PDB entry 5EK6 | X-ray diffraction, 2.66 A resolution | chains B and C of the 4 polymer chains in the assembly

[Chain B (and C)]
Name: Aldehyde dehydrogenase
From: Pyrobaculum sp. 1860
Notes: chain C of this document is another copy of the same molecule, construct and numbering; everything in this record applies to it too
UniProt: G7VCG0 (G7VCG0_9CREN); residues 1-491 here = UniProt positions 1-491
Sequence (491 residues; row label = number of the first residue in the row):
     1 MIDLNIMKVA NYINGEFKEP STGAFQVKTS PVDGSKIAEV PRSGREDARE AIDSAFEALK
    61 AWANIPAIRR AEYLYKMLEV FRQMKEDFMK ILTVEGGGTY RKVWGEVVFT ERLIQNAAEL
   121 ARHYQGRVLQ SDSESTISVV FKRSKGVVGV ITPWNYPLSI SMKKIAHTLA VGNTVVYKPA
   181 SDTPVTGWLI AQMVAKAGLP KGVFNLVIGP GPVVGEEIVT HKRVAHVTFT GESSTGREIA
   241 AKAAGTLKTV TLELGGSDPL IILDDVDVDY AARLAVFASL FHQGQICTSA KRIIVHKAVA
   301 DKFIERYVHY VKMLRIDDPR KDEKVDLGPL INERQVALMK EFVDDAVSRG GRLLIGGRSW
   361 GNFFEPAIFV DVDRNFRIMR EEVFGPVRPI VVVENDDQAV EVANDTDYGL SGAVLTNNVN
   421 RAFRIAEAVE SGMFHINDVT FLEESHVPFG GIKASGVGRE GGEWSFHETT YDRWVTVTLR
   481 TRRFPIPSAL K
Unresolved in the structure: 1-6, 491 (chain C: 1-6)
Residues lining bound ligands:
  - 2-methylpropanal (5OZ): I160, K163, K164, T230, E253, E443, F449, E460
  - NADP (NAP; NADP nicotinamide-adenine-dinucleotide phosphate): I151, T152, P153, W154, N155, I160, K178, P179, A180, S181, G209, P210, G211, P212, G215, E216, V219, F229, T230, G231, E232, T235, E238, I239, E253, L254, G255, G256, C287, E382, F384, L410, F449
Reported in the primary citation:
  - binding site for 2-methylpropanal: I160, K163, K164, T230, E443, F449, E460
  - catalytic residues: E253, C287 (citing earlier work)

[How chain B and chain C interact]
Contacting residue pairs - 46 pairs, chain B then chain C:
  P66(B) - S131(C)
  P66(B) - S133(C)
  P66(B) - E134(C)
  A67(B) - Q130(C)
  I68(B) - D132(C)
  R122(B) - Q130(C)
  R122(B) - D132(C)  salt bridge
  Y124(B) - Q130(C)
  Q125(B) - R127(C)  hydrogen bond
  Q125(B) - V128(C)
  Q125(B) - L129(C)
  G126(B) - R127(C)
  G126(B) - V128(C)  hydrogen bond (backbone-backbone)
  R127(B) - Q125(C)  hydrogen bond
  R127(B) - G126(C)
  R127(B) - R127(C)
  R127(B) - V128(C)
  V128(B) - Q125(C)
  V128(B) - G126(C)  hydrogen bond (backbone-backbone)
  V128(B) - R127(C)
  V128(B) - V140(C)
  V128(B) - F141(C)  hydrophobic
  L129(B) - Q125(C)
  Q130(B) - A67(C)
  Q130(B) - A121(C)
  Q130(B) - R122(C)
  Q130(B) - Y124(C)
  S131(B) - P66(C)
  D132(B) - I68(C)
  D132(B) - R69(C)
  D132(B) - R122(C)  salt bridge
  S133(B) - P66(C)
  E134(B) - P66(C)
  V139(B) - V128(C)  hydrophobic
  V140(B) - V128(C)
  F141(B) - V128(C)  hydrophobic
  T416(B) - V419(C)
  N417(B) - N417(C)
  N417(B) - N418(C)
  N417(B) - V419(C)  hydrogen bond (backbone-backbone)
  N417(B) - N420(C)  hydrogen bond
  N418(B) - N417(C)
  V419(B) - N417(C)  hydrogen bond (backbone-backbone)
  V419(B) - V419(C)  hydrophobic
  N420(B) - N417(C)  hydrogen bond
  F423(B) - F423(C)  hydrophobic
Interface residues without a listed pair, chain B (28 interface residues in all): R70, A121, I137, N437
Interface residues without a listed pair, chain C (28 interface residues in all): I137, V139, T416, N437

[Overview]
The chain B/chain C interface involves 28 residues from each chain; the contacts include 8 hydrogen bonds and
2 salt bridges. Among the polar pairs are R122(B)-D132(C), Q125(B)-R127(C) and N417(B)-N420(C). Ligands of
chain B: NADP and 2-methylpropanal. From the paper: catalytic residues E253(B) and C287(B); a binding site for
2-methylpropanal at I160(B), K163(B) and K164(B) among others.
Chain B and chain C are both Aldehyde dehydrogenase (Pyrobaculum sp. 1860); the structure, Thermostable
aldehyde dehydrogenase from Pyrobaculum sp. 1860 complexed with NADP and isobutyraldehyde, was determined by
X-ray diffraction together with 5F2C, 5EXF, 5EUY and 5EEB from the same study.
